PDB entry 8XON | electron microscopy, 1.96 A resolution | chains O and T of the 21 polymer chains in the assembly

== Chain O (and T) ==
Protein: NDP-hexose 4-ketoreductase
Organism: Streptomyces hawaiiensis
Notes: chain T of this document is another copy of the same molecule, construct and numbering; everything in this record applies to it too
Reference sequence: A0A6G5RIJ6 (A0A6G5RIJ6_9ACTN); numbering as in UniProt (aligned over 157-816)
Amino-acid sequence (696 residues; numbered 121 to 816; the number before each row is that of its first residue):
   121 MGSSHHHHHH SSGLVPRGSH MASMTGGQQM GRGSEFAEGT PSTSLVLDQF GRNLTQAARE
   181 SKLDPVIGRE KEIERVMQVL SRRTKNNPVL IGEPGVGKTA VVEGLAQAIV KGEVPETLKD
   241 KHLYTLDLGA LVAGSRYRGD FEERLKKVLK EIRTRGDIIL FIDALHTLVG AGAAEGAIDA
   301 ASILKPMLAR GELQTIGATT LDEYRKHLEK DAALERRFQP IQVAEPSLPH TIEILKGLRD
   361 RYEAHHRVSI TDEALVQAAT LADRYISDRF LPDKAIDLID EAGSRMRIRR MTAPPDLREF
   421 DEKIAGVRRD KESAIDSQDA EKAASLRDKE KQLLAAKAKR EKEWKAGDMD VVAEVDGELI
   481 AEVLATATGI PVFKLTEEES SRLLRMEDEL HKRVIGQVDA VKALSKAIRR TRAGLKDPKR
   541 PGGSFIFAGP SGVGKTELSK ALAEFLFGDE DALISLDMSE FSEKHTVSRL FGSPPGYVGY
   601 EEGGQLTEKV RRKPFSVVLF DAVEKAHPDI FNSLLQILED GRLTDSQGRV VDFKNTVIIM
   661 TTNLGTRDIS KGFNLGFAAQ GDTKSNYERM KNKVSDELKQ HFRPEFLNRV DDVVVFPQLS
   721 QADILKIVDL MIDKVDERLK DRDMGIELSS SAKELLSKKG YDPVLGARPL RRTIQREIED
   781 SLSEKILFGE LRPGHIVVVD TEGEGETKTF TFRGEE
Not modelled in the structure: 121-163, 411-466, 468-471 (chain T: 121-163, 411-471)
Differences from the reference sequence: initiating methionine (121); expression tag (122-156); engineered mutation Ala284 (Glu in A0A6G5RIJ6), Ala440 (Phe in A0A6G5RIJ6), Ala622 (Glu in A0A6G5RIJ6)
Residues lining bound ligands:
  - ADP (adenosine-5'-diphosphate): Asp184, Pro185, Val186, Ile187, Gly188, Arg189, Glu213, Pro214, Gly215, Val216, Gly217, Lys218, Thr219, Ala220, His350, Ile354, Leu358, Pro392, Ile396
  - ATP (adenosine-5'-triphosphate): Arg513, Val514, Ile515, Pro550, Ser551, Gly552, Val553, Gly554, Lys555, Thr556, Glu557, Leu719, Ile727, Ala767, Arg768
Reported in the primary citation:
  - binding site for casein: Tyr257, Tyr597
  - conformationally variable residues (domain motion): Tyr597

== Interface between chain O and chain T ==
Pairs across the interface - 59 pairs, chain O then chain T:
  Gln169(O) - Ser302(T)
  Phe170(O) - Arg258(T)
  Phe170(O) - Ser302(T)
  Thr219(O) - Arg336(T)
  Asp247(O) - Lys305(T)
  Ala250(O) - Ser302(T)
  Val252(O) - Gly292(T)
  Val252(O) - Asp299(T)
  Ala253(O) - Arg258(T)  hydrogen bond (backbone-side chain)
  Ala253(O) - Asp299(T)
  Ala253(O) - Ser302(T)
  Gly254(O) - Arg258(T)
  Gly254(O) - Ile298(T)
  Gly254(O) - Asp299(T)
  Ser255(O) - Ala297(T)
  Arg256(O) - Arg256(T)  hydrogen bond (side chain-backbone)
  Arg256(O) - Glu295(T)
  Arg256(O) - Gly296(T)  hydrogen bond (backbone-backbone)
  Tyr257(O) - Glu295(T)
  Arg258(O) - Gly292(T)  hydrogen bond (side chain-backbone)
  Arg258(O) - Glu295(T)
  Asp260(O) - Arg258(T)  salt bridge
  Arg264(O) - Arg258(T)
  Glu295(O) - Val598(T)
  Gly296(O) - Ala293(T)
  Arg361(O) - Arg203(T)
  Tyr362(O) - Arg203(T)
  His365(O) - Arg203(T)
  His366(O) - Ser201(T)
  His366(O) - Arg203(T)  hydrogen bond (side chain-backbone)
  Asp400(O) - Arg202(T)  salt bridge
  Asp400(O) - Arg203(T)  hydrogen bond (side chain-backbone)
  Asp400(O) - Thr204(T)  hydrogen bond (side chain-backbone)
  Glu401(O) - Arg195(T)  salt bridge
  Glu401(O) - Gln198(T)
  Glu401(O) - Arg202(T)
  Ser404(O) - Gln198(T)  hydrogen bond (side chain-backbone)
  Ser404(O) - Ser201(T)  hydrogen bond
  Arg407(O) - Ser201(T)
  Arg407(O) - Thr237(T)
  Ile408(O) - Glu194(T)
  Ile408(O) - Met197(T)  hydrophobic
  Ile408(O) - Gln198(T)
  Arg409(O) - Glu194(T)  salt bridge
  Arg738(O) - Leu535(T)  hydrogen bond (side chain-backbone)
  Arg738(O) - Lys536(T)  hydrogen bond (side chain-backbone)
  Arg738(O) - Asp537(T)  salt bridge
  Arg738(O) - Pro538(T)
  Arg742(O) - Ala533(T)
  Glu779(O) - Arg530(T)
  Glu779(O) - Leu535(T)
  Asp780(O) - Arg530(T)
  Ser783(O) - Arg529(T)
  Ser783(O) - Arg530(T)
  Ser783(O) - Leu535(T)
  Leu787(O) - Ser500(T)
  Leu787(O) - Leu504(T)  hydrophobic
  Leu787(O) - Arg529(T)
  Leu787(O) - Ala533(T)  hydrophobic
Also at the interface, not in a pair above, chain O (44 interface residues in all): Asp168, Arg172, Gly249, Ile396, Asp397, Arg405, Ser575, Leu739, Gln775, Leu782, Glu784, Ile786
Also at the interface, not in a pair above, chain T (43 interface residues in all): Val199, Lys205, Ser255, Tyr257, Ala294, Ala301, Pro306, Ala309, Arg310, Lys526, Gly534, Glu705

== Overview ==
44 residues of chain O face 43 of chain T across their interface, with 11 hydrogen bonds and 5 salt bridges.
Among the polar pairs are Asp260(O)-Arg258(T), Asp400(O)-Arg202(T) and Glu401(O)-Arg195(T). Bound to chain O:
ADP and ATP. From the paper: a binding site for casein at Tyr257(O) and Tyr597(O); conformational variability
at Tyr597(O).
Both chains are NDP-hexose 4-ketoreductase (Streptomyces hawaiiensis). Entry 8XON (Cryo-EM structure of the
ClpC1:ClpP1P2 degradation complex in Streptomyces hawaiiensis) was determined by electron microscopy (same
publication as 8XN4, 8XOO and 8XOP).
